Entry 7MLQ (X-ray diffraction, 1.32 A resolution); this record covers chain A.

[Chain A]
Protein: Bromodomain-containing protein 4
From: Homo sapiens
UniProtKB: O60885 (BRD4_HUMAN), isoform O60885-3; residues 44-168 here = UniProt positions 44-168
Amino-acid sequence (127 residues; each row starts with the number of its first residue):
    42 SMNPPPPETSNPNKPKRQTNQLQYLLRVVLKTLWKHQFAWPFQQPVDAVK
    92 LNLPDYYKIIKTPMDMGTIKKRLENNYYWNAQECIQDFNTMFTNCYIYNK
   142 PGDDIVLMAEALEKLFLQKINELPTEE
Not modelled in the structure: 42
Construct notes: expression tag (42-43)
Swiss-Prot annotation at these positions:
  - site: Asn-140 (Acetylated histone binding)
  - cross-link: Lys-99 (Glycyl lysine isopeptide (Lys-Gly) (interchain with G-Cter in SUMO2))
  - natural variant: Asp-145 (D145G: Found in a patient with a neurodevelopmental syndrome; uncertain significance)
  - mutagenesis: Asn-140 (N140A: Abolishes binding to acetylated histones)
Small-molecule neighbours: ZHV (2-(4-{5-[6-(2,5-dibromophenoxy)pyridin-2-yl]-4-methyl-1H-1,2,3-triazol-1-yl}piperidin-1-yl)-N,N-dimethylethan-1-amine): Trp-81, Pro-82, Phe-83, Val-87, Leu-92, Leu-94, Cys-136, Tyr-139, Asn-140, Asp-144, Asp-145, Ile-146, Met-149
What the authors report for this chain:
  - binding site for ZHV: Asn-140, Asp-144, Met-149
  - conformationally variable residues (side-chain flip): Met-149

[Overview]
Bound to chain A: compound ZHV. UniProt lists one mutagenesis site. The paper reports a binding site for ZHV
at Asn-140, Asp-144 and Met-149; conformational variability at Met-149.
Chain A is Bromodomain-containing protein 4 (Homo sapiens); the structure, X-ray crystal structure of human
BRD4(D1) in complex with
2-(4-{5-[6-(2,5-dibromophenoxy)pyridin-2-yl]-4-methyl-1H-1,2,3-triazol-1-yl}piperidin-1-yl)-N,N-dimethylethan-1-amine
(compound 26), was determined by X-ray diffraction (same publication as 7MLR and 7MLS).
